5BMF - chains H and L; structure by X-ray diffraction, 2.80 A resolution.

Chain H:
Protein: Fab fragment heavy chain
Source organism: Homo sapiens
Notes: antibody fragment or engineered binder
Chain sequence (224 residues; row label = number of the first residue in the row; note: 783 numbers in that range are skipped by the numbering (no residue carries them; nothing is unmodelled there)):
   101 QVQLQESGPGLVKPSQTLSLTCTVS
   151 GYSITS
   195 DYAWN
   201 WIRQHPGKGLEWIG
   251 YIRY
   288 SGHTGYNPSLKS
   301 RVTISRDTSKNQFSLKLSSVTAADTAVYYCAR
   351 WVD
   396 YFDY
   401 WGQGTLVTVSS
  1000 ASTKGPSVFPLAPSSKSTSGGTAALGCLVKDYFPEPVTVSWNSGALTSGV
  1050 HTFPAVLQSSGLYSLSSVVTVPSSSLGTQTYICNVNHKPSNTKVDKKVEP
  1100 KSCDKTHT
Not modelled in the structure: 1100-1107
Disulfides: Cys122-Cys330, Cys1026-Cys1082
Residues lining bound ligands: 4TJ (2-(5-{1-[1-(1,3-dimethyl-2,6-dioxo-2,3,6,7-tetrahydro-1H-purin-8-yl)-4,15-dioxo-8,11-dioxa-5,14-diazaicosan-20-yl]-3,3-dimethyl-6-sulfo-1,3-dihydro-2H-indol-2-ylidene}penta-1,3-dien-1-yl)-1-ethyl-3,3-dimethyl-3H-indolium-5-sulfonate): Ala197, Asn199, Trp212, Tyr251, Arg253, Trp351, Asp353, Phe397
Reported in the primary citation:
  - binding site for 4TJ: Trp351, Phe397

Chain L:
Protein: Fab fragment light chain
Source organism: Homo sapiens
Notes: antibody fragment or engineered binder
Chain sequence (219 residues; row label = number of the first residue in the row; note: 1387 numbers in that range are skipped by the numbering (no residue carries them; nothing is unmodelled there)):
   501 DVVMTQSPLSLPVTLGQPASISC
   551 RSS
   556 Q
   561 SIV
   581 YNN
   594 RYTYLE
   601 WFQQRPGQSPRLLIY
   651 G
   694 VSNRFS
   701 GVPDRFSGSGSG
   715 TDFTLKISRVEAEDVGVYYC
   751 YQGTH
   796 APYT
   801 FGQGTKLEIK
  2000 RTVAAPSVFIFPPSDEQLKSGTASVVCLLNNFYPREAKVQWKVDNALQSG
  2050 NSQESVTEQDSKDSTYSLSSTLTLSKADYEKHKVYACEVTHQGLSSPVTK
  2100 SFNRGEC
Not modelled in the structure: 2104-2106
Disulfides: Cys523-Cys734, Cys2026-Cys2086
Residues lining bound ligands: 4TJ (2-(5-{1-[1-(1,3-dimethyl-2,6-dioxo-2,3,6,7-tetrahydro-1H-purin-8-yl)-4,15-dioxo-8,11-dioxa-5,14-diazaicosan-20-yl]-3,3-dimethyl-6-sulfo-1,3-dihydro-2H-indol-2-ylidene}penta-1,3-dien-1-yl)-1-ethyl-3,3-dimethyl-3H-indolium-5-sulfonate): Tyr581, Tyr595, Tyr597, Tyr751, Gly753, Thr754, Tyr798

How chain H and chain L interact:
Pairs across the interface - 55 pairs, chain H then chain L:
  Gln204(H) with Gln604(L), hydrogen bond; Tyr733(L)
  Lys208(H) with Tyr733(L)
  Leu210(H) with Tyr733(L), hydrophobic; Phe801(L)
  Trp212(H) with Pro797(L), hydrophobic; Tyr798(L)
  Asn294(H) with Pro797(L)
  Pro295(H) with Pro797(L)
  Tyr329(H) with Gln604(L), hydrogen bond; Gln608(L); Ser609(L)
  Asp353(H) with Tyr597(L)
  Tyr396(H) with Glu599(L); Leu612(L), hydrophobic; Tyr615(L), hydrophobic
  Phe397(H) with Phe602(L); Leu612(L); Tyr751(L)
  Asp398(H) with Phe698(L)
  Trp401(H) with Phe602(L), hydrophobic; Pro610(L)
  Gly402(H) with Ser609(L), hydrogen bond (backbone-side chain)
  Gln403(H) with Ser609(L)
  Phe1008(H) with Ser2013(L); Glu2015(L); Gln2016(L)
  Pro1009(H) with Ser2013(L)
  Leu1010(H) with Phe2010(L); Val2025(L), hydrophobic
  Ala1011(H) with Phe2010(L)
  Lys1015(H) with Lys2099(L); Ser2100(L)
  Ser1016(H) with Phe2008(L)
  Ala1023(H) with Phe2008(L), hydrophobic; Phe2010(L)
  Leu1027(H) with Ser2023(L)
  Lys1029(H) with Gln2016(L); Ser2023(L)
  His1050(H) with Asn2029(L), hydrogen bond; Asn2030(L); Ser2066(L), hydrogen bond
  Phe1052(H) with Leu2027(L), hydrophobic; Ser2054(L); Thr2056(L); Ser2066(L); Leu2067(L); Ser2068(L)
  Pro1053(H) with Ser2054(L), hydrogen bond (backbone-side chain); Val2055(L)
  Val1055(H) with Gln2052(L)
  Leu1056(H) with Gln2052(L)
  Val1067(H) with Leu2027(L), hydrophobic
  Thr1069(H) with Asn2029(L), hydrogen bond
  Lys1095(H) with Glu2015(L), salt bridge
Interface residues without a listed pair, chain H (40 interface residues in all): Ile202, Gly209, Tyr251, Trp351, Val1007, Pro1012, Leu1024, Thr1051, Gln1057
Interface residues without a listed pair, chain L (39 interface residues in all): Pro2011, Ser2019, Thr2021, Glu2053, Thr2098

Summary:
40 residues of chain H and 39 residues of chain L are in contact; the contacts include 7 hydrogen bonds and 1
salt bridge. Among the polar pairs are Lys1095(H)-Glu2015(L), Gln204(H)-Gln604(L) and Tyr329(H)-Gln604(L).
Compound 4TJ is bound between chain H and chain L. The paper reports a binding site for 4TJ at Trp351(H) and
Phe397(H).
Chain H is Fab fragment heavy chain and chain L is Fab fragment light chain, both from Homo sapiens; the
structure, Crystal Structure of a Theophylline binding antibody Fab fragment, was determined by X-ray
diffraction.
